PDB entry 6SZI | X-ray diffraction, 3.00 A resolution | chains A and B

[Chain A (and B)]
Molecule: Alternansucrase
Source organism: Leuconostoc mesenteroides
Notes: EC 2.4.1.140; chain B of this document is another copy of the same molecule, construct and numbering; everything in this record applies to it too
UniProtKB: Q9RE05 (Q9RE05_LEUME); residue numbers follow UniProt; this construct covers 147-1016, 1018-1424
Amino-acid sequence (1278 residues; row label = number of the first residue in the row; note: 1 number in that range is skipped by the numbering (no residue carries it; nothing is unmodelled there)):
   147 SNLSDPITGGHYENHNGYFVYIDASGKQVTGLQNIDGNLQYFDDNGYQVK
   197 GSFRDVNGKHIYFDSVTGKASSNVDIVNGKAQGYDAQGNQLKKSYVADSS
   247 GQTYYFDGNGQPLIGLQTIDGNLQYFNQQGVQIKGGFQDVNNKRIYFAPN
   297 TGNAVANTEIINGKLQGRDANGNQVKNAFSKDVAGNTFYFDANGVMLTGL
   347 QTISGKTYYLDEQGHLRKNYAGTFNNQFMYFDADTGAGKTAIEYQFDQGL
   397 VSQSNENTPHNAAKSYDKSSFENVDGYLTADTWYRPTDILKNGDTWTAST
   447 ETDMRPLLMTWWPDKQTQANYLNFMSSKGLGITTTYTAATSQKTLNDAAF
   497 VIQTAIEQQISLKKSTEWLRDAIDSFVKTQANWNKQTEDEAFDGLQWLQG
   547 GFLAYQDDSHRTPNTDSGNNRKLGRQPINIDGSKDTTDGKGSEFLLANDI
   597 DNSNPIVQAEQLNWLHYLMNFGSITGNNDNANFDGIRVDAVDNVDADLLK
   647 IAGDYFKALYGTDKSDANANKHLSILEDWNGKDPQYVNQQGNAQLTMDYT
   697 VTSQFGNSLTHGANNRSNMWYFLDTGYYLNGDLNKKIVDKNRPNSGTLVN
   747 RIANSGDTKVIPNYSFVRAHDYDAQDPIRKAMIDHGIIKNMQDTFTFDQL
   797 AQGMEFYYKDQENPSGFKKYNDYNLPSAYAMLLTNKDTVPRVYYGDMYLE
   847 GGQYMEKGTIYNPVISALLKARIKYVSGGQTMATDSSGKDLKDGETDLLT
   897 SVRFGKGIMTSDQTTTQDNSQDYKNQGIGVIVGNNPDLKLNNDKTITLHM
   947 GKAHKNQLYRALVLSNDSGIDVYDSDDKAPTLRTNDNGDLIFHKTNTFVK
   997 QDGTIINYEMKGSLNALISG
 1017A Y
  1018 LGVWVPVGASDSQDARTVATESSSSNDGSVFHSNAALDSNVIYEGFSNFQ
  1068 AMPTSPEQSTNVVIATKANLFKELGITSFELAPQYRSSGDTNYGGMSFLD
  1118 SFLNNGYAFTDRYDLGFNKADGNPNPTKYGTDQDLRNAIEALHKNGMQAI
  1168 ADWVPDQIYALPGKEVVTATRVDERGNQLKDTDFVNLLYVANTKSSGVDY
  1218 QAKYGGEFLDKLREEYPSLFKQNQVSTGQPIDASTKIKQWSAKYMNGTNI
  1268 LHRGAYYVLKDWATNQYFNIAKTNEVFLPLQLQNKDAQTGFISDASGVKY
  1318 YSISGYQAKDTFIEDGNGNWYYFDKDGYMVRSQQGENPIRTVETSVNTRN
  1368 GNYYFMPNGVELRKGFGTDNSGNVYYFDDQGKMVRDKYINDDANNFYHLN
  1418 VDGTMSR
Not modelled in the structure: 147-148 (chain B: 147-238, 1424)
Ion coordination: Ca2+: Glu589, Asp595, Asn639, Asp1173
What the authors report for this chain:
  - binding site for alpha-D-glucopyranose: Tyr241, Thr249, Gln270, Gln278, Lys280, Thr297, Tyr717
  - catalytic residues: Asp635, Glu673, Asp767 (citing earlier work)
  - mutagenesis - Y158A: decreased binding to dextran and alternan
  - mutagenesis - Y241A: decreased binding to alternan
  - mutagenesis - Q700A, Y717A: unchanged stability
  - mutagenesis - Y717A: unchanged catalytic activity on maltose
  - mutagenesis - Y717A: unchanged binding to dextran or alternan

[Chain A / chain B interface]
Residue-residue contacts (28):
  Asn160(A) - Ser350(B)  hydrogen bond (side chain-backbone)
  Gly163(A) - Ser350(B)
  Gly163(A) - Gly351(B)
  Gly163(A) - Lys352(B)
  Tyr164(A) - Lys352(B)  hydrogen bond
  Lys196(A) - Thr381(B)
  Gly197(A) - Asp380(B)
  Ser211(A) - Lys364(B)
  Ser211(A) - Asp380(B)
  Ser211(A) - Thr381(B)
  Asn224(A) - Gln462(B)  hydrogen bond
  Asn224(A) - Asn466(B)
  Asn224(A) - Tyr482(B)
  Asn224(A) - Thr483(B)
  Gly225(A) - Gln462(B)
  Lys226(A) - Thr525(B)  hydrogen bond (side chain-backbone)
  Ser246(A) - Asp1409(B)
  Gln274(A) - Glu536(B)  hydrogen bond (side chain-backbone)
  Asn287(A) - Trp543(B)
  Asn288(A) - Trp543(B)
  Asn296(A) - Pro295(B)
  Asn296(A) - Asn296(B)
  Thr297(A) - Asn296(B)
  Asn323(A) - Asn711(B)  hydrogen bond
  Glu536(A) - Gln274(B)  hydrogen bond (backbone-side chain)
  Trp543(A) - Asn287(B)
  Asn711(A) - Asn323(B)  hydrogen bond
  Asn711(A) - Ala338(B)
Other interface residues (no listed pair), chain A (24 interface residues in all): Asn162, Phe165, Ser198, Val212, Asn786
Other interface residues (no listed pair), chain B (26 interface residues in all): Asn288, Phe325, Ala465, Asn469, Ala484

[In short]
The interface between chain A and chain B involves 24 residues on one side and 26 on the other; the contacts
include 8 hydrogen bonds. Polar contacts include Asn160(A)-Ser350(B), Tyr164(A)-Lys352(B) and
Asn224(A)-Gln462(B). The paper reports catalytic residues Asp635(A), Glu673(A) and Asp767(A); Y158A of chain A
reduces binding to dextran and alternan; 4 substitutions were tested in all.
Chain A and chain B are both Alternansucrase (Leuconostoc mesenteroides); the structure, ASR Alternansucrase
in complex with isomaltose, was determined by X-ray diffraction, deposited together with 6SYQ, 6T16, 6T18 and
6T1P.
